PDB entry 8GIS | X-ray diffraction, 2.46 A resolution | chains A and J of the 6 polymer chains in the assembly

Chain A:
Molecule: Cyclic GMP-AMP synthase
Source organism: Mus musculus
Notes: EC 2.7.7.86; fragment: catalytic domain, residues 147-507
Reference sequence: Q8C6L5 (CGAS_MOUSE); residue numbers follow UniProt; this construct covers 147-507
Chain sequence (364 residues; each row starts with the number of its first residue):
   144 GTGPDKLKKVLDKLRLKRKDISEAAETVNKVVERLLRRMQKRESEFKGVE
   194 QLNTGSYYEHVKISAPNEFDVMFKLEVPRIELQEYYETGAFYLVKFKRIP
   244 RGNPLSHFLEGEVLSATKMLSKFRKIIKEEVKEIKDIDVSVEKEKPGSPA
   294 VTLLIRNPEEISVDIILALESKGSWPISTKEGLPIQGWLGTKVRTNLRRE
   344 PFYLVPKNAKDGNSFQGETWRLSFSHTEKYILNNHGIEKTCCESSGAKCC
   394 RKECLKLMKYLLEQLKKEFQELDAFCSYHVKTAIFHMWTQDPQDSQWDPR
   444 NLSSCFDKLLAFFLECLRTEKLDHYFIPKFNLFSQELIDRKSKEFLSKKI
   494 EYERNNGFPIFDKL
Disordered / not traced: 144-147, 243-245, 507
Sequence notes: expression tag (144-146)
Metal / ion sites: Mn2+ site 1: Glu211, Asp213, Asp307 (together with ATP); Mn2+ site 2: Glu211, Asp213 (together with ATP); Zn2+: His378, Cys384, Cys385, Cys392
Residues lining bound ligands: ATP (adenosine-5'-triphosphate): Gly198, Ser199, Glu202, Lys205, Glu211, Asp213, Arg364, Ser368, Glu371, Lys402, Ser420, Tyr421, Lys424, His467
UniProt features mapped onto this chain:
  - region: Lys372 to Lys395 (DNA-binding)
  - motif: Leu154 to Leu159 (Nuclear export signal), Asp281 to Ser291 (Nuclear localization signal)
  - binding site (GTP): Thr197, Asp307, Arg364 to Glu371
  - binding site (ATP): Ser199, Glu371, Lys402, Ser420 to Lys424
  - binding site (Mg(2+)): Glu211, Asp213, Asp307
  - binding site (2',3'-cGAMP): Asp213, Gly290, Asp307, Lys350, Arg364 to Ser366
  - binding site (Zn(2+)): His378, Cys384, Cys385, Cys392
  - site: Arg241 (Arginine-anchor), Asp307, Ile308 (Cleavage)
  - modified residue: Lys156 (N6-lactoyllysine), Glu176 (PolyADP-ribosyl glutamic acid), Ser199 (Phosphoserine), Tyr201 (Phosphotyrosine), Glu272 (5-glutamyl polyglutamate), Ser291 (Phosphoserine), Glu302 (5-glutamyl glutamate), Lys372 (N6-acetyllysine), Lys382 (N6-acetyllysine), Lys402 (N6-acetyllysine), Ser420 (Phosphoserine), Lys491 (N6-methyllysine)
  - lipidation (S-palmitoyl cysteine): Cys392, Cys393, Cys459
  - cross-link (Glycyl lysine isopeptide (Lys-Gly)): Lys217 (interchain with G-Cter in SUMO), Lys271 (interchain with G-Cter in ubiquitin), Lys335 (interchain with G-Cter in SUMO), Lys372 (interchain with G-Cter in SUMO), Lys382 (interchain with G-Cter in SUMO), Lys399 (interchain with G-Cter in ubiquitin), Lys402 (interchain with G-Cter in ubiquitin), Lys409 (interchain with G-Cter in ubiquitin), Lys410 (interchain with G-Cter in ubiquitin), Lys464 (interchain with G-Cter in SUMO)
From the paper describing this entry:
  - mutagenesis - E211Q/D213N: abolished catalytic activity
  - specificity-determining residues: His467 (proposed by the authors, not directly observed)
  - mutagenesis - R364A (33-fold), H467A: decreased catalytic activity on ATP/GTP
  - mutagenesis - H467A (2-fold): increased catalytic activity on GTP/GTP
  - specificity-determining residues: Ile309, Arg364
  - mutagenesis - R364A (10-fold): decreased catalytic activity on GTP/GTP
  - mutagenesis - R364A (4-fold): increased catalytic activity on ATP/ATP

Chain J:
Molecule: Palindromic DNA18
Sequence (18 nucleotides; numbered 1 to 18; the number before each row is that of its first residue):
     1 ATCTGTACATGTACAGAT

How chain A and chain J interact:
Contacting residue pairs (6):
  Arg222(A) - DA17(J)  phosphate contact
  Lys315(A) - DA15(J)  sugar contact
  Lys315(A) - DG16(J)  phosphate contact
  Gly316(A) - DA15(J)  phosphate contact
  Gly316(A) - DG16(J)  hydrogen bond to the phosphate
  Arg342(A) - DA13(J)  sugar contact
Other interface residues (no listed pair), chain J (5 interface residues in all): DT12

Summary:
4 residues of chain A and 5 residues of chain J are in contact, with 1 hydrogen bond. Its one hydrogen-bonded
contact is Gly316(A)-DG16(J). Ligands of chain A: ATP. From the paper: R364A and H467A of chain A reduce
catalytic activity on ATP/GTP; specificity determinants His467(A), Ile309(A) and Arg364(A).
Here chain A is Cyclic GMP-AMP synthase (Mus musculus) and chain J is Palindromic DNA18. Entry 8GIS (Structure
of Ternary Complex of mouse cGAS with dsDNA and Bound ATP: with 10mM Mg2+ and ...) was determined by X-ray
diffraction (same publication as 7UUX, 7UXW, 7UYQ, 7UYZ, 7UZR, 7V0W and 14 further entries).
